PDB entry 7BJ1 | X-ray diffraction, 1.61 A resolution | chain A

[Chain A]
Name: Histone-lysine N-methyltransferase SMYD3
Organism: Homo sapiens
Notes: EC 2.1.1.354
Reference sequence: Q9H7B4 (SMYD3_HUMAN); residues 1-428 here = UniProt positions 1-428
Sequence (431 residues; numbered -2 to 428; the number before each row is that of its first residue; numbers below 1 keep their minus sign (Gly-2 is residue -2)):
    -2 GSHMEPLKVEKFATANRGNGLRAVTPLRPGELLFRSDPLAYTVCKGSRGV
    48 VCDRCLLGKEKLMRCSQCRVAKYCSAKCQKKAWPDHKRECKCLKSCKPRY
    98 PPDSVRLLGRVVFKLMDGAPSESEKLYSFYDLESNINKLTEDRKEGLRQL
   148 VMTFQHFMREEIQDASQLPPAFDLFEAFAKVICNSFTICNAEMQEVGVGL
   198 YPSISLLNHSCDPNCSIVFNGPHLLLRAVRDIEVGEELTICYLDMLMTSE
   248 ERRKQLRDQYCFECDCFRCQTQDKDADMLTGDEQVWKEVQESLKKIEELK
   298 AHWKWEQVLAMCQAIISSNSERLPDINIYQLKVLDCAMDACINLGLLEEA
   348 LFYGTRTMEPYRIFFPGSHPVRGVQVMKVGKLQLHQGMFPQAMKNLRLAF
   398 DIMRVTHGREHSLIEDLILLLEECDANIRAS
Not modelled in the structure: -2 to 2
Sequence notes: expression tag (-2 to 0); engineered mutation Asn13 (Lys in Q9H7B4), Arg140 (Lys in Q9H7B4)
Ion coordination: Zn2+ site 1: Cys49, Cys52, Cys71, Cys75; Zn2+ site 2: Cys62, Cys65, His83, Cys87; Zn2+ site 3: Cys208, Cys261, Cys263, Cys266
Ligand contacts:
  - Diperodon (S-enantiomer) (QKT): Ala188, Glu189, Ile339, Asn340, Leu344, Val371, Met374, Lys375, Lys378, Leu379, His382, Leu410
  - S-adenosylmethionine (SAM): Arg14, Gly15, Asn16, Tyr124, Glu130, Asn132, Cys180, Asn181, Ser202, Leu203, Leu204, Asn205, His206, Tyr239, Tyr257, Phe259
Curated features (UniProtKB/Swiss-Prot):
  - zinc finger: Cys49 to Cys87 (MYND-type)
  - binding site (S-adenosyl-L-methionine): Arg14 to Asn16, Tyr124, Asn132, Asn181, Asn205, His206, Tyr239, Phe259
  - binding site (Zn(2+)): Cys49, Cys52, Cys62, Cys65, Cys71, Cys75, His83, Cys87
  - modified residue: Met1 (N-acetylmethionine), Thr22 (Phosphothreonine)
What the authors report for this chain:
  - binding site for Diperodon (S-enantiomer): Ala188, Glu189, Ile339, Asn340, Val371, Met374, Lys375, Lys378
  - allosteric site: Lys378

[Summary]
Ligands of chain A: S-adenosylmethionine and Diperodon (S-enantiomer). Cys49, Cys52, Cys71 and Cys75 form the
Zn2+ site 1. Curated annotation (UniProt) lists 10 S-adenosyl-L-methionine-binding residues and 8 Zn2+-binding
residues. The paper reports a binding site for Diperodon (S-enantiomer) at Ala188, Glu189 and Ile339 among
others; an allosteric site at Lys378.
Chain A is Histone-lysine N-methyltransferase SMYD3 (Homo sapiens); the structure, Crystal structure of SMYD3
with diperodon S enantiomer bound to allosteric site, was determined by X-ray diffraction, deposited together
with 6YUH.
